PDB entry 8XS6 | X-ray diffraction, 2.95 A resolution | chains A and D of the 4 polymer chains in the assembly

Chain A:
Molecule: Aryl hydrocarbon receptor nuclear translocator
From: Homo sapiens
UniProtKB: P27540 (ARNT_HUMAN); residues 85-465 here = UniProt positions 85-465
Amino-acid sequence (382 residues; row label = number of the first residue in the row):
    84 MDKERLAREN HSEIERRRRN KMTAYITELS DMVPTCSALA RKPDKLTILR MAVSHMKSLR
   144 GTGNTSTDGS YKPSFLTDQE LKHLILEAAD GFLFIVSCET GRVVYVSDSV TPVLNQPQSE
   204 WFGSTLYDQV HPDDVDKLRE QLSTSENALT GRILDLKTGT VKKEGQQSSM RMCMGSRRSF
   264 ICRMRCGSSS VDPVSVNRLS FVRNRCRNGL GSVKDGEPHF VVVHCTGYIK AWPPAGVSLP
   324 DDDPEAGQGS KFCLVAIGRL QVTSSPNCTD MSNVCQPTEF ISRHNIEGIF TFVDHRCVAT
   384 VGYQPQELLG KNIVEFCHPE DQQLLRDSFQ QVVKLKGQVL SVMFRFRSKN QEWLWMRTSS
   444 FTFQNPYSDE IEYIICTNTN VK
Not modelled in the structure: 119-124, 144-155, 228-258, 270-298, 345-358, 465
Sequence notes: initiating methionine (84)
Curated features (UniProtKB/Swiss-Prot):
  - region: Leu-167 to Ala-171 (Mediates the transcription activity and dimerization of the AHR:ARNT complex)
  - mutagenesis: Arg-91 (R91A: Diminishes DNA interaction), Asn-93 (N93A: Diminishes DNA interaction), His-94 (H94A: Severely diminishes DNA interaction), Glu-98 (E98A: Severely diminishes DNA interaction), Arg-99 (R99A: Diminishes DNA interaction), Arg-101 (R101A: Severely diminishes DNA interaction), Arg-102 (R102A: Severely diminishes DNA interaction)
Reported in the primary citation:
  - binding site for DNAF: His-94, Glu-98, Arg-102

Chain D:
Molecule: DNAR
Sequence (21 nucleotides; row label = number of the first residue in the row):
     1 GCTTGTCACG CGATGCCCGA T

Interface between chain A and chain D:
Pairs across the interface (6; chain A residue first):
  His-94(A) with DT6(D), hydrogen bond to the base
  Ile-97(A) with DG5(D), phosphate contact
  Glu-98(A) with DC7(D), hydrogen bond to the base; DA8(D), base contact
  Arg-101(A) with DT6(D), salt bridge to the phosphate; DC7(D), base contact

In short:
The chain A/chain D interface involves 4 residues from each chain; the contacts include 2 hydrogen bonds and 1
salt bridge. Polar contacts include His-94(A)/DT6(D), Glu-98(A)/DC7(D) and Arg-101(A)/DT6(D). From UniProt: 7
mutagenesis sites on chain A. From the paper: a binding site for DNAF at His-94(A), Glu-98(A) and Arg-102(A).
Chain A is Aryl hydrocarbon receptor nuclear translocator (Homo sapiens) and chain D is DNAR; the structure,
Crystal structure of the DNA-bound AHR-ARNT heterodimer in complex with Tapinarof, was determined by X-ray
diffraction together with 8XS7, 8XS8, 8XS9, 8XSA and 8XSB from the same study.
